PDB entry 8XON | electron microscopy, 1.96 A resolution | chains R and Q of the 21 polymer chains in the assembly

# Chain R (and Q)
Protein: NDP-hexose 4-ketoreductase
Organism: Streptomyces hawaiiensis
Notes: chain Q of this document is another copy of the same molecule, construct and numbering; everything in this record applies to it too
UniProtKB: A0A6G5RIJ6 (A0A6G5RIJ6_9ACTN); residues 157-816 here = UniProt positions 157-816
Chain sequence (696 residues; row label = number of the first residue in the row):
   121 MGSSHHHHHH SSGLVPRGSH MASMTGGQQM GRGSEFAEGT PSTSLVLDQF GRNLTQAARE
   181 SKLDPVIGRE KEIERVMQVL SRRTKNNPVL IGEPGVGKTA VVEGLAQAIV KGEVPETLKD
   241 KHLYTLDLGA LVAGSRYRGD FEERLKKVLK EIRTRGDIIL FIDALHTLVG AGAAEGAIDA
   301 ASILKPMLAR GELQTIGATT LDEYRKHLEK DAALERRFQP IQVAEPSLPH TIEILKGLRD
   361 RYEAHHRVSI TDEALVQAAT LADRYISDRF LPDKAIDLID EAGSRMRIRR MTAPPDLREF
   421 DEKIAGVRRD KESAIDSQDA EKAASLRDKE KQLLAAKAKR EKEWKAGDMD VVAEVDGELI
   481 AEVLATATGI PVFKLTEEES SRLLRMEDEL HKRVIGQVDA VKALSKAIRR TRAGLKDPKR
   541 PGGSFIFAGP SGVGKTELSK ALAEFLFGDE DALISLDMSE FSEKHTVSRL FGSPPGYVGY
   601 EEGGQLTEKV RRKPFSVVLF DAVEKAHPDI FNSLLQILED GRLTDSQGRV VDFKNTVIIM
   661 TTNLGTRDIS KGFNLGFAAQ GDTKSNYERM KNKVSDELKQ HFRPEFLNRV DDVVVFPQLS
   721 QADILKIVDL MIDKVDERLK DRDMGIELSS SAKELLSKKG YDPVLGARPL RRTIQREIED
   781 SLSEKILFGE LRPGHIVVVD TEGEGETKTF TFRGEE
Disordered / not traced: 121-163, 411-471
Sequence notes: initiating methionine (121); expression tag (122-156); engineered mutation A284 (Glu in A0A6G5RIJ6), A440 (Phe in A0A6G5RIJ6), A622 (Glu in A0A6G5RIJ6)
Bound ions: Mg2+ site 1: T219 (together with ATP); Mg2+ site 2: T556 (together with ATP)
Ligand contacts:
  - ATP (adenosine-5'-triphosphate), molecule 1: D184, P185, V186, I187, R189, P214, G215, V216, G217, K218, T219, A220, T320, I354, L358, I396
  - ATP, molecule 2: R513, V514, I515, P550, S551, G552, V553, G554, K555, T556, E557, N663, L719, I727, L730, K734, A767, R768, R771
  - ATP, molecule 3: E639, E705, R709
Reported in the primary citation:
  - binding site for casein: Y257, Y597

# How chain R and chain Q interact
Pairs across the interface (133):
  D184(R) - R203(Q)  salt bridge
  P214(R) - A332(Q)  hydrophobic
  P214(R) - R336(Q)
  G215(R) - R336(Q)
  L248(R) - I298(Q)
  G249(R) - K266(Q)
  G249(R) - I298(Q)
  A250(R) - K266(Q)
  V252(R) - G259(Q)
  A253(R) - G259(Q)
  A253(R) - E263(Q)
  S255(R) - R258(Q)  hydrogen bond
  R256(R) - R258(Q)
  R256(R) - D260(Q)  salt bridge
  Y257(R) - R258(Q)  hydrogen bond (backbone-side chain)
  F261(R) - R258(Q)
  G290(R) - E295(Q)
  G290(R) - G296(Q)
  G290(R) - A297(Q)
  A291(R) - G296(Q)
  A291(R) - A297(Q)
  G292(R) - G296(Q)
  A293(R) - E295(Q)
  A293(R) - G296(Q)  hydrogen bond (backbone-backbone)
  A294(R) - R258(Q)
  A294(R) - E295(Q)
  R361(R) - R203(Q)
  Y362(R) - R203(Q)
  Y362(R) - T204(Q)
  H365(R) - R202(Q)
  H365(R) - R203(Q)
  H366(R) - S201(Q)
  R389(R) - K205(Q)
  R389(R) - E335(Q)  salt bridge
  R389(R) - R336(Q)
  R389(R) - F338(Q)  hydrogen bond (side chain-backbone)
  R389(R) - P340(Q)
  D393(R) - K205(Q)  salt bridge
  D393(R) - R336(Q)  salt bridge
  D397(R) - R202(Q)
  D397(R) - K205(Q)  salt bridge
  D400(R) - R202(Q)  salt bridge
  D400(R) - R203(Q)  hydrogen bond (side chain-backbone)
  D400(R) - T204(Q)  hydrogen bond (side chain-backbone)
  E401(R) - R195(Q)  salt bridge
  E401(R) - Q198(Q)  hydrogen bond
  E401(R) - V199(Q)
  E401(R) - R202(Q)  salt bridge
  E401(R) - Q339(Q)
  S404(R) - Q198(Q)  hydrogen bond (side chain-backbone)
  S404(R) - S201(Q)  hydrogen bond (side chain-backbone)
  R405(R) - E194(Q)  salt bridge
  R405(R) - Q198(Q)
  I408(R) - S201(Q)
  I408(R) - P235(Q)  hydrophobic
  A487(R) - R195(Q)
  S551(R) - E705(Q)
  S551(R) - N708(Q)  hydrogen bond
  K560(R) - D640(Q)  salt bridge
  E570(R) - K539(Q)  salt bridge
  S575(R) - R642(Q)
  D577(R) - Q636(Q)
  D577(R) - R642(Q)  salt bridge
  S579(R) - N632(Q)  hydrogen bond (side chain-backbone)
  S579(R) - S633(Q)
  S579(R) - Q636(Q)  hydrogen bond
  E580(R) - F591(Q)
  E580(R) - Q636(Q)  hydrogen bond
  E580(R) - T644(Q)
  E583(R) - K584(Q)  salt bridge
  E583(R) - H585(Q)
  H585(R) - P594(Q)
  H585(R) - Y597(Q)
  T586(R) - P594(Q)
  S588(R) - P594(Q)
  S588(R) - P595(Q)  hydrogen bond (side chain-backbone)
  R589(R) - P595(Q)
  R589(R) - T644(Q)
  R589(R) - D645(Q)
  S593(R) - P595(Q)
  S593(R) - G596(Q)  hydrogen bond (side chain-backbone)
  V598(R) - G596(Q)  hydrogen bond (backbone-backbone)
  V598(R) - E601(Q)
  E601(R) - R325(Q)  hydrogen bond (backbone-side chain)
  E602(R) - R325(Q)
  E602(R) - Y600(Q)  hydrogen bond
  G603(R) - R325(Q)
  Q605(R) - S646(Q)  hydrogen bond (side chain-backbone)
  Q605(R) - Q647(Q)
  Q605(R) - G648(Q)
  E608(R) - R325(Q)  salt bridge
  R611(R) - R325(Q)
  R611(R) - E329(Q)  salt bridge
  R612(R) - D322(Q)  salt bridge
  R612(R) - Q342(Q)
  K625(R) - N632(Q)
  K625(R) - L635(Q)
  K625(R) - R703(Q)
  K625(R) - E705(Q)  salt bridge
  R649(R) - E329(Q)  salt bridge
  N663(R) - E705(Q)  hydrogen bond
  R667(R) - Q700(Q)
  R667(R) - F702(Q)
  R667(R) - R703(Q)
  R667(R) - P704(Q)
  R738(R) - L535(Q)  hydrogen bond (side chain-backbone)
  R738(R) - K536(Q)
  R738(R) - D537(Q)  salt bridge
  L739(R) - L535(Q)  hydrophobic
  R742(R) - A533(Q)
  R742(R) - G534(Q)
  L765(R) - N708(Q)  hydrogen bond (backbone-side chain)
  R768(R) - E639(Q)  salt bridge
  R768(R) - N708(Q)
  R768(R) - R709(Q)
  R771(R) - E639(Q)  salt bridge
  R772(R) - N708(Q)  hydrogen bond (side chain-backbone)
  R772(R) - V710(Q)
  R772(R) - D711(Q)
  Q775(R) - R530(Q)  hydrogen bond
  Q775(R) - D711(Q)  hydrogen bond
  E779(R) - R530(Q)
  E779(R) - L535(Q)
  D780(R) - R530(Q)  salt bridge
  L782(R) - L535(Q)  hydrophobic
  S783(R) - R529(Q)
  S783(R) - A533(Q)
  S783(R) - L535(Q)
  E784(R) - K526(Q)  salt bridge
  L787(R) - L495(Q)  hydrophobic
  L787(R) - S500(Q)
  L787(R) - L503(Q)  hydrophobic
  L787(R) - R529(Q)
Other interface residues (no listed pair), chain R (86 interface residues in all): D247, G254, G259, D260, E262, T287, E323, K326, T486, G552, S582, Y597, G599, D741, P769, I786, F788
Other interface residues (no listed pair), chain Q (84 interface residues in all): Y257, E262, L321, K330, D331, A333, Q377, L504, P538, R540, V587, L643, D712

# Summary
The interface between chain R and chain Q involves 86 residues on one side and 84 on the other, with 25
hydrogen bonds and 24 salt bridges. Polar pairs include D184(R)-R203(Q), R256(R)-D260(Q) and R389(R)-E335(Q).
Chain R binds 3 copies of ATP. From the paper: a binding site for casein at Y257(R) and Y597(R).
Chain R and chain Q are both NDP-hexose 4-ketoreductase (Streptomyces hawaiiensis); the structure, Cryo-EM
structure of the ClpC1:ClpP1P2 degradation complex in Streptomyces hawaiiensis, was determined by electron
microscopy (same publication as 8XN4, 8XOO and 8XOP).
